Entry 7DAA (X-ray diffraction, 2.51 A resolution); this record covers chains L and H of the 3 polymer chains in the assembly.

[Chain L]
Molecule: Light chain of antibody Fab fragment
Organism: Homo sapiens
Notes: antibody fragment or engineered binder
Amino-acid sequence (218 residues; numbered 1 to 218; the number before each row is that of its first residue):
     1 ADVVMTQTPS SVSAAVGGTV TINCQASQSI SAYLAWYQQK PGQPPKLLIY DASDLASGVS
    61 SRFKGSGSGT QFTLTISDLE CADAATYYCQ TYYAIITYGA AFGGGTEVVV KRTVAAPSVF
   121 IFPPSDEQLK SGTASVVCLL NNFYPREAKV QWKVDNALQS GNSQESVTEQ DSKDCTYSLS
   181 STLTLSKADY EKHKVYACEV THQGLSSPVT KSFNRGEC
Not modelled in the structure: 218
Cystine bridges: Cys24-Cys89, Cys81-Cys175, Cys138-Cys198
Metal / ion sites: Cd2+ site 1 near Asp78 (its only coordinating residue here); Cd2+ site 2 near Glu107 (its only coordinating residue here); Cd2+ site 3: Glu199 (shared with Glu85(H) of chain H)

[Chain H]
Molecule: Heavy chain of antibody Fab fragment
Organism: Homo sapiens
Notes: antibody fragment or engineered binder
Amino-acid sequence (217 residues; numbered 1 to 217; the number before each row is that of its first residue):
     1 ESVEESGGRL VTPGTPLTLT CTVSGFSLSD YAMSWVRQAP GKGLEWIGII YASGSTYYAS
    61 WAKGRFTISK TSTTVDLKIT SPTTEDTATY FCARYYAGSD IWGPGTLVTV SSASTKGPSV
   121 FPLAPSSKST SGGTAALGCL VKDYFPEPVT VSWNSGALTS GVHTFPAVLQ SSGLYSLSSV
   181 VTVPSSSLGT QTYICNVNHK PSNTKVDKKV EPKSCDK
Not modelled in the structure: 127-128, 215-217
Cystine bridges: Cys21-Cys92, Cys139-Cys195
Modified residues: Glu1 (pyroglutamic acid; PCA)
Metal / ion sites: Cd2+: Glu85 (shared with Glu199(L) of chain L)

[Chain L / chain H interface]
Pairs across the interface (67; chain L residue first):
  Asp2(L) - Ala59(H)
  Asp2(L) - Ser60(H)  hydrogen bond (side chain-backbone)
  Tyr37(L) - Gly98(H)
  Tyr37(L) - Ser99(H)  hydrogen bond (side chain-backbone)
  Gln39(L) - Gln38(H)  hydrogen bond
  Pro44(L) - Trp102(H)  hydrophobic
  Pro44(L) - Gly103(H)
  Pro45(L) - Leu44(H)  hydrophobic
  Pro45(L) - Trp102(H)
  Leu47(L) - Ala97(H)
  Leu47(L) - Ser99(H)
  Tyr50(L) - Ala97(H)
  Tyr88(L) - Gln38(H)
  Tyr88(L) - Lys42(H)
  Tyr88(L) - Gly43(H)
  Tyr88(L) - Leu44(H)
  Gln90(L) - Trp46(H)
  Tyr92(L) - Tyr95(H)
  Tyr92(L) - Gly98(H)
  Ile95(L) - Trp46(H)  hydrophobic
  Ile95(L) - Ile49(H)  hydrophobic
  Ile95(L) - Tyr51(H)
  Ile95(L) - Tyr95(H)  hydrophobic
  Ile96(L) - Tyr51(H)
  Ile96(L) - Tyr57(H)  hydrophobic
  Gly99(L) - Trp46(H)
  Ala100(L) - Trp46(H)
  Phe102(L) - Val36(H)  hydrophobic
  Phe102(L) - Leu44(H)
  Phe102(L) - Trp46(H)
  Phe102(L) - Trp102(H)  hydrophobic
  Phe120(L) - Ser129(H)
  Phe120(L) - Ser131(H)
  Phe120(L) - Ala136(H)  hydrophobic
  Phe122(L) - Leu123(H)  hydrophobic
  Phe122(L) - Ala124(H)
  Phe122(L) - Ser129(H)
  Phe122(L) - Ala136(H)
  Pro123(L) - Lys213(H)
  Pro124(L) - Lys213(H)  hydrogen bond (backbone-side chain)
  Ser125(L) - Phe121(H)
  Ser125(L) - Pro122(H)
  Glu127(L) - Val120(H)
  Glu127(L) - Phe121(H)
  Glu127(L) - Lys208(H)  salt bridge
  Gln128(L) - Phe121(H)
  Gln128(L) - Lys142(H)
  Ser135(L) - Lys142(H)
  Val137(L) - Leu123(H)  hydrophobic
  Leu139(L) - Phe165(H)  hydrophobic
  Leu139(L) - Val180(H)  hydrophobic
  Asn141(L) - His163(H)  hydrogen bond
  Asn141(L) - Thr182(H)
  Asn142(L) - His163(H)
  Gln164(L) - Val168(H)
  Gln164(L) - Leu169(H)
  Gln164(L) - Gln170(H)
  Glu165(L) - Val168(H)
  Ser166(L) - Phe165(H)
  Ser166(L) - Pro166(H)  hydrogen bond (side chain-backbone)
  Ser166(L) - Val168(H)
  Val167(L) - Pro166(H)
  Thr168(L) - Phe165(H)
  Ser178(L) - His163(H)  hydrogen bond
  Ser178(L) - Phe165(H)
  Leu179(L) - Phe165(H)
  Ser180(L) - Phe165(H)
Other interface residues (no listed pair), chain L (39 interface residues in all): Ala35, Ile121, Asp171, Thr184
Other interface residues (no listed pair), chain H (43 interface residues in all): Glu45, Phe91, Asp100, Thr130, Leu137, Leu140, Ser178

[In short]
The interface between chain L and chain H involves 39 residues on one side and 43 on the other, with 7
hydrogen bonds and 1 salt bridge. Polar pairs include Glu127(L)-Lys208(H), Asp2(L)-Ser60(H) and
Tyr37(L)-Ser99(H). The Cd2+ site is built by Glu85(H) and Glu199(L).
Here chain L is Light chain of antibody Fab fragment and chain H is Heavy chain of antibody Fab fragment, both
from Homo sapiens. Entry 7DAA (Crystal structure of basigin complexed with anti-basigin Fab fragment) was
determined by X-ray diffraction (same publication as 7D9Z and 7DCE).
